PDB entry 6FLP | electron microscopy, 4.10 A resolution (low resolution: residue-level contacts below are approximate; hydrogen-bond / salt-bridge calls are withheld) | chains A and B of the 8 polymer chains in the assembly

== Chain A (and B) ==
Name: DNA-directed RNA polymerase subunit alpha
Source organism: Escherichia coli (strain K12)
Notes: EC 2.7.7.6; chain B of this document is another copy of the same molecule, construct and numbering; everything in this record applies to it too
Reference sequence: P0A7Z4 (RPOA_ECOLI); residues 1-329 here = UniProt positions 1-329
Sequence (329 residues; numbered 1 to 329; the number before each row is that of its first residue):
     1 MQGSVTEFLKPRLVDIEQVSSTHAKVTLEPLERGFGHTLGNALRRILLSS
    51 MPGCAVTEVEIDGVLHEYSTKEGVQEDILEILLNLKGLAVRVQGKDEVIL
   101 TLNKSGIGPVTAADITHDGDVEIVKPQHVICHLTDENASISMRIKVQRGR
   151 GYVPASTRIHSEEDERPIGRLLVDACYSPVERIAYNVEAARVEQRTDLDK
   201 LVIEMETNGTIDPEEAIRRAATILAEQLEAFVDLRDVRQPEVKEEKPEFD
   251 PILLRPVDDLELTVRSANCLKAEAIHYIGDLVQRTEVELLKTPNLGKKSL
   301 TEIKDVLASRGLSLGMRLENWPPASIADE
Disordered / not traced: 1-5, 235-329 (chain B: 1-5, 159-170, 235-329)
Swiss-Prot annotation at these positions:
  - region: E162 to E165 (Required for interaction with Crp at class II promoters)
  - modified residue: R265 (ADP-ribosylarginine), K297 (N6-acetyllysine), K298 (N6-acetyllysine)
  - mutagenesis: R45 (R45C: In rpoA112; temperature-sensitive, blocks RNA polymerase assembly), E162 to E165 (5-fold decrease in CRP-class II promoter-dependent transcription), E165 (E165K: 5-fold decrease in CRP-class II promoter-dependent transcription), R191 (R191C: In rpoA101; temperature-sensitive)

== Interface between chain A and chain B ==
Residue-residue contacts (37; chain A residue first):
  E7(A) with R150(B)
  F8(A) with R150(B); I223(B); Q227(B)
  K10(A) with E229(B)
  P11(A) with Q227(B)
  R12(A) with A230(B); F231(B)
  L13(A) with F231(B)
  L28(A) with F231(B)
  F35(A) with I46(B); Q227(B)
  T38(A) with A42(B); R45(B)
  N41(A) with N41(B)
  R45(A) with G34(B); H37(B); T38(B)
  R150(A) with T6(B); F8(B); E32(B)
  R218(A) with A230(B); F231(B)
  A221(A) with F231(B)
  T222(A) with V232(B)
  I223(A) with F8(B)
  L224(A) with L228(B)
  Q227(A) with F8(B); L9(B); F35(B)
  L228(A) with L39(B); L224(B)
  A230(A) with P11(B)
  F231(A) with L28(B); L39(B); A221(B)
  D233(A) with R218(B)
Other interface residues (no listed pair), chain A (30 interface residues in all): T6, E32, G34, H37, I46, S49, S50, L234
Other interface residues (no listed pair), chain B (32 interface residues in all): V14, I16, L31, S49, E226, D233

== Overview ==
The interface between chain A and chain B involves 30 residues on one side and 32 on the other. UniProt lists
6 mutagenesis sites on chain A.
Both chains are DNA-directed RNA polymerase subunit alpha (Escherichia coli (strain K12)). Entry 6FLP (CryoEM
structure of E.coli RNA polymerase paused elongation complex without RNA hairpin bound to NusA) was determined
by electron microscopy, deposited together with 6FLQ.
